8R84 - chains B and A of the 6 polymer chains in the assembly; structure by electron microscopy, 3.60 A resolution.

# Chain B (and A)
Molecule: Ig-like domain-containing protein
Source organism: Homo sapiens
Notes: chain A of this document is another copy of the same molecule, construct and numbering; everything in this record applies to it too
UniProtKB: A0A7N5JWI9 (A0A7N5JWI9_AILME); residues 229-576 here correspond to UniProt positions 106-453 (UniProt number = residue number - 123)
Chain sequence (361 residues; numbered 216 to 576; the number before each row is that of its first residue):
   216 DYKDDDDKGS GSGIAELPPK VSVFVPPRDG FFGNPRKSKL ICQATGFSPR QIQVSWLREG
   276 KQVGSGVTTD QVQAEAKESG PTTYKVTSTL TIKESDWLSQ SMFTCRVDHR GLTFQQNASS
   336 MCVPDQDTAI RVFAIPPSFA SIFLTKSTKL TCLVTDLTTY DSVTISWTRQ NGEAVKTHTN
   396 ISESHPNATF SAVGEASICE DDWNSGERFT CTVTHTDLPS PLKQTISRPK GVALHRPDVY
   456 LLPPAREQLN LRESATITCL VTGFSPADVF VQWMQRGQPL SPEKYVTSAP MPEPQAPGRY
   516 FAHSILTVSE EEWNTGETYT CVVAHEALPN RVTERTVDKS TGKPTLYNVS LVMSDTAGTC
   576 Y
Not modelled in the structure: 216-447, 572-576 (chain A: 216-448)
Differences from the reference sequence: expression tag (216-228)
Disulfides: C474-C536

# Chain B / chain A interface
Pairs across the interface (42; chain B residue first):
  L457(B) - L457(A)  hydrophobic
  L457(B) - P458(A)
  L457(B) - A460(A)  hydrophobic
  P458(B) - L457(A)
  A460(B) - L457(A)  hydrophobic
  Q463(B) - Y455(A)
  L466(B) - Y455(A)
  E468(B) - Y455(A)
  E498(B) - P509(A)
  V501(B) - F516(A)  hydrophobic
  P509(B) - V501(A)  hydrophobic
  Q510(B) - K499(A)  hydrogen bond (side chain-backbone)
  Q510(B) - T522(A)
  F516(B) - V501(A)  hydrophobic
  F516(B) - I520(A)  hydrophobic
  H518(B) - H518(A)  hydrogen bond
  T522(B) - Q510(A)
  T556(B) - K558(A)
  P559(B) - T560(A)
  T560(B) - T560(A)  hydrogen bond (backbone-backbone)
  L561(B) - L561(A)
  L561(B) - Y562(A)  hydrogen bond (backbone-backbone)
  Y562(B) - Y562(A)  hydrophobic
  N563(B) - Y562(A)  hydrogen bond (backbone-backbone)
  N563(B) - N563(A)
  N563(B) - V564(A)  hydrogen bond (backbone-backbone)
  V564(B) - V564(A)
  S565(B) - V564(A)  hydrogen bond (backbone-backbone)
  S565(B) - S565(A)
  S565(B) - L566(A)  hydrogen bond (backbone-backbone)
  L566(B) - L566(A)
  V567(B) - L566(A)  hydrogen bond (backbone-backbone)
  V567(B) - V567(A)
  V567(B) - M568(A)  hydrogen bond (backbone-backbone)
  M568(B) - M568(A)
  S569(B) - M568(A)  hydrogen bond (backbone-backbone)
  S569(B) - S569(A)  hydrogen bond (backbone-side chain)
  S569(B) - D570(A)  hydrogen bond (backbone-backbone)
  D570(B) - T571(A)
  D570(B) - A572(A)
  T571(B) - S569(A)
  T571(B) - D570(A)
Also at the interface, not in a pair above, chain B (34 interface residues in all): Y455, E462, T471, T473, L475, M506, G557
Also at the interface, not in a pair above, chain A (35 interface residues in all): Q463, E468, T471, T473, L475, E498, S503, R550, P559

# Overview
Chain B and chain A form an interface of 34 and 35 residues respectively; the contacts include 13 hydrogen
bonds. Polar contacts include Q510(B)-K499(A), H518(B)-H518(A) and S569(B)-S569(A).
Both chains are Ig-like domain-containing protein (Homo sapiens). Entry 8R84 (pentameric IgMFc-AIM complex
focused refinement) was determined by electron microscopy together with 8R83 from the same study.
